1W2B - chains 0 and S of the 31 polymer chains in the assembly; structure by X-ray diffraction, 3.50 A resolution.

# Chain 0
Molecule: 23S RRNA
Organism: Haloarcula marismortui
Sequence (2922 nucleotides; each row starts with the number of its first residue):
     2 UUGGCUACUA UGCCAGCUGG UGGAUUGCUC GGCUCAGGCG CUGAUGAAGG ACGUGCCAAG
    62 CUGCGAUAAG CCAUGGGGAG CCGCACGGAG GCGAAGAACC AUGGAUUUCC GAAUGAGAAU
   122 CUCUCUAACA AUUGCUUCGC GCAAUGAGGA ACCCCGAGAA CUGAAACAUC UCAGUAUCGG
   182 GAGGAACAGA AAACGCAAUG UGAUGUCGUU AGUAACCGCG AGUGAACGCG AUACAGCCCA
   242 AACCGAAGCC CUCACGGGCA AUGUGGUGUC AGGGCUACCU CUCAUCAGCC GACCGUCUCG
   302 ACGAAGUCUC UUGGAACAGA GCGUGAUACA GGGUGACAAC CCCGUACUCG AGACCAGUAC
   362 GACGUGCGGU AGUGCCAGAG UAGCGGGGGU UGGAUAUCCC UCGCGAAUAA CGCAGGCAUC
   422 GACUGCGAAG GCUAAACACA ACCUGAGACC GAUAGUGAAC AAGUAGUGUG AACGAACGCU
   482 GCAAAGUACC CUCAGAAGGG AGGCGAAAUA GAGCAUGAAA UCAGUUGGCG AUCGAGCGAC
   542 AGGGCAUACA AGGUCCCUCG ACGAAUGACC GACGCGCGAG CGUCCAGUAA GACUCACGGG
   602 AAGCCGAUGU UCUGUCGUAC GUUUUGAAAA ACGAGCCAGG GAGUGUGUCU GCAUGGCAAG
   662 UCUAACCGGA GUAUCCGGGG AGGCACAGGG AAACCGACAU GGCCGCAGGG CUUUGCCCGA
   722 GGGCCGCCGU CUUCAAGGGC GGGGAGCCAU GUGGACACGA CCCGAAUCCG GACGAUCUAC
   782 GCAUGGACAA GAUGAAGCGU GCCGAAAGGC ACGUGGAAGU CUGUUAGAGU UGGUGUCCUA
   842 CAAUACCCUC UCGUGAUCUA UGUGUAGGGG UGAAAGGCCC AUCGAGUCCG GCAACAGCUG
   902 GUUCCAAUCG AAACAUGUCG AAGCAUGACC UCCGCCGAGG UAGUCUGUGA GGUAGAGCGA
   962 CCGAUUGGUG UGUCCGCCUC CGAGAGGAGU CGGCACACCU GUCAAACUCC AAACUUACAG
  1022 ACGCCGUUUG ACGCGGGGAU UCCGGUGCGC GGGGUAAGCC UGUGUACCAG GAGGGGAACA
  1082 ACCCAGAGAU AGGUUAAGGU CCCCAAGUGU GGAUUAAGUG UAAUCCUCUG AAGGUGGUCU
  1142 CGAGCCCUAG ACAGCCGGGA GGUGAGCUUA GAAGCAGCUA CCCUCUAAGA AAAGCGUAAC
  1202 AGCUUACCGG CCGAGGUUUG AGGCGCCCAA AAUGAUCGGG ACUCAAAUCC ACCACCGAGA
  1262 CCUGUCCGUA CCACUCAUAC UGGUAAUCGA GUAGAUUGGC GCUCUAAUUG GAUGGAAGUA
  1322 GGGGUGAAAA CUCCUAUGGA CCGAUUAGUG ACGAAAAUCC UGGCCAUAGU AGCAGCGAUA
  1382 GUCGGGUGAG AACCCCGACG GCCUAAUGGA UAAGGGUUCC UCAGCACUGC UGAUCAGCUG
  1442 AGGGUUAGCC GGUCCUAAGU CAUACCGCAA CUCGACUAUG ACGAAAUGGG AAACGGGUUA
  1502 AUAUUCCCGU GCCACUAUGC AGUGAAAGUU GACGCCCUGG GGUCGAUCAC GCUGGGCAUU
  1562 CGCCCAGUCG AACCGUCCAA CUCCGUGGAA GCCGUAAUGG CAGGAAGCGG ACGAACGGCG
  1622 GCAUAGGGAA ACGUGAUUCA ACCUGGGGCC CAUGAAAAGA CGAGCAUAGU GUCCGUACCG
  1682 AGAACCGACA CAGGUGUCCA UGGCGGCGAA AGCCAAGGCC UGUCGGGAGC AACCAACGUU
  1742 AGGGAAUUCG GCAAGUUAGU CCCGUACCUU CGGAAGAAGG GAUGCCUGCU CCGGAACGGA
  1802 GCAGGUCGCA GUGACUCGGA AGCUCGGACU GUCUAGUAAC AACAUAGGUG ACCGCAAAUC
  1862 CGCAAGGACU CGUACGGUCA CUGAAUCCUG CCCAGUGCAG GUAUCUGAAC ACCUCGUACA
  1922 AGAGGACGAA GGACCUGUCA ACGGCGGGGG UAACUAUGAC CCUCUUAAGG UAGCGUAGUA
  1982 CCUUGCCGCA UCAGUAGCGG CUUGCAUGAA UGGAUUAACC AGAGCUUCAC UGUCCCAACG
  2042 UUGGGCCCGG UGAACUGUAC AUUCCAGUGC GGAGUCUGGA GACACCCAGG GGGAAGCGAA
  2102 GACCCUAUGG AGCUUUACUG CAGGCUGUCG CUGAGACGUG GUCGCCGAUG UGCAGCAUAG
  2162 GUAGGAGACA CUACACAGGU ACCCGCGCUA GCGGGCCACC GAGUCAACAG UGAAAUACUA
  2222 CCCGUCGGUG ACUGCGACUC UCACUCCGGG AGGAGGACAC CGAUAGCCGG GCAGUUUGAC
  2282 UGGGGCGGUA CGCGCUCGAA AAGAUAUCGA GCGCGCCCUA UGGCUAUCUC AGCCGGGACA
  2342 GAGACCCGGC GAAGAGUGCA AGAGCAAAAG AUAGCUUGAC AGUGUUCUUC CCAACGAGGA
  2402 ACGCUGACGC GAAAGCGUGG UCUAGCGAAC CAAUUAGCCU GCUUGAUGCG GGCAAUUGAU
  2462 GACAGAAAAG CUACCCUAGG GAUAACAGAG UCGUCACUCG CAAGAGCACA UAUCGACCGA
  2522 GUGGCUUGCU ACCUCGAUGU CGGUUCCCUC CAUCCUGCCC GUGCAGAAGC GGGCAAGGGU
  2582 GAGGUUGUUC GCCUAUUAAA GGAGGUCGUG AGCUGGGUUU AGACCGUCGU GAGACAGGUC
  2642 GGCUGCUAUC UACUGGGUGU GUAAUGGUGU CUGACAAGAA CGACCGUAUA GUACGAGAGG
  2702 AACUACGGUU GGUGGCCACU GGUGUACCGG UUGUUCGAGA GAGCACGUGC CGGGUAGCCA
  2762 CGCCACACGG GGUAAGAGCU GAACGCAUCU AAGCUCGAAA CCCACUUGGA AAAGAGACAC
  2822 CGCCGAGGUC CCGCGUACAA GACGCGGUCG AUAGACUCGG GGUGUGCGCG UCGAGGUAAC
  2882 GAGACGUUAA GCCCACGAGC ACUAACAGAC CAAAGCCAUC AU
Disordered / not traced: 2-9, 126-127, 715, 971-998, 1560, 1952-1963, 2137-2236, 2339-2343, 2665-2666, 2915-2923
Metal / ion sites: Mg2+ site 1 near G28 (its only coordinating residue here); Na+ site 1: C40, G41, C443; Na+ site 2: G56, A59, G61; Mg2+ site 2 near U115 (its only coordinating residue here); Na+ site 3 near C141 (its only coordinating residue here); Na+ site 4: U146, G147; Mg2+ site 3: C162, U2276; K+ site 1: C162, U163, U172; Mg2+ site 4: A166, G219; Na+ site 5 near A166 (its only coordinating residue here); Mg2+ site 5: A167, C168; Na+ site 6: C168, G2111; 54 more Na+ sites not listed; 84 more Mg2+ sites not listed; 1 more K+ sites not listed

# Chain S
Protein: Ribosomal protein L24
Organism: Haloarcula marismortui
UniProtKB: P10972 (RL24_HALMA); numbering as in UniProt (aligned over 1-119)
Chain sequence (119 residues; row label = number of the first residue in the row):
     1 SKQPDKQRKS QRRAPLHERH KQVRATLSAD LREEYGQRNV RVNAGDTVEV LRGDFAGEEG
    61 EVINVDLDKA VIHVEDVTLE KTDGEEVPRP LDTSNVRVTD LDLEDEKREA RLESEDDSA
Metal / ion sites: Mg2+: Gln-37, Leu-112, Ser-114, Asp-117; Na+: Ser-94, Asn-95 (shared with U308(0), U335(0), C342(0) of chain 0)

# Interface between chain 0 and chain S
Pairs across the interface (110; chain 0 residue first):
  U30(0) / Asp-5(S)  phosphate contact
  U30(0) / Arg-8(S)  salt bridge to the phosphate
  C31(0) / Asp-5(S)  sugar contact
  C31(0) / Arg-8(S)  salt bridge to the phosphate
  C31(0) / Arg-12(S)  salt bridge to the phosphate
  C31(0) / Arg-13(S)  hydrogen bond to the sugar
  G32(0) / Asp-5(S)  base contact
  G32(0) / Arg-13(S)  salt bridge to the phosphate
  G77(0) / His-17(S)  base contact
  G78(0) / His-17(S)  sugar contact
  G78(0) / His-20(S)  sugar contact
  G78(0) / Asp-117(S)  phosphate contact
  G79(0) / His-20(S)  sugar contact
  G79(0) / Arg-41(S)  phosphate contact
  G79(0) / Lys-107(S)  hydrogen bond to the base
  G79(0) / Arg-111(S)  salt bridge to the phosphate
  A80(0) / Arg-41(S)  sugar contact
  A80(0) / Asn-43(S)  hydrogen bond to the phosphate
  A80(0) / Arg-111(S)  salt bridge to the phosphate
  G81(0) / Arg-41(S)  salt bridge to the phosphate
  G81(0) / Val-42(S)  phosphate contact
  G81(0) / Asn-43(S)  phosphate contact
  G81(0) / Ala-44(S)  hydrogen bond to the phosphate
  G81(0) / Val-65(S)  phosphate contact
  G81(0) / Leu-67(S)  phosphate contact
  C82(0) / Leu-16(S)  phosphate contact
  C82(0) / Val-65(S)  phosphate contact
  C82(0) / Leu-67(S)  hydrogen bond to the phosphate
  C85(0) / Asp-68(S)  phosphate contact
  C87(0) / Lys-69(S)  hydrogen bond to the base
  A95(0) / Asp-105(S)  base contact
  G97(0) / Asp-105(S)  hydrogen bond to the base
  G97(0) / Lys-107(S)  base contact
  A99(0) / Leu-16(S)  sugar contact
  A99(0) / His-17(S)  base contact
  A99(0) / His-20(S)  hydrogen bond to the base
  C100(0) / Pro-15(S)  sugar contact
  C100(0) / Leu-16(S)  hydrogen bond to the sugar
  C100(0) / His-17(S)  hydrogen bond to the sugar
  C101(0) / Pro-15(S)  sugar contact
  C101(0) / His-17(S)  sugar contact
  C303(0) / Asp-116(S)  sugar contact
  C303(0) / Asp-117(S)  phosphate contact
  C303(0) / Ser-118(S)  phosphate contact
  G304(0) / Ser-118(S)  hydrogen bond to the phosphate
  A306(0) / Arg-38(S)  salt bridge to the phosphate
  G307(0) / Arg-38(S)  salt bridge to the phosphate
  U308(0) / Arg-32(S)  salt bridge to the phosphate
  U308(0) / Arg-38(S)  salt bridge to the phosphate
  U308(0) / Arg-52(S)  hydrogen bond to the base
  U308(0) / Ser-94(S)  base contact
  U308(0) / Asn-95(S)  base contact
  U308(0) / Arg-97(S)  sugar contact
  C309(0) / Arg-97(S)  salt bridge to the phosphate
  G315(0) / Asp-54(S)  hydrogen bond to the sugar
  A316(0) / Arg-52(S)  phosphate contact
  A316(0) / Asp-54(S)  sugar contact
  A317(0) / Arg-52(S)  phosphate contact
  C318(0) / Arg-52(S)  salt bridge to the phosphate
  A331(0) / Ser-1(S)  base contact
  A331(0) / Lys-2(S)  base contact
  G332(0) / Lys-2(S)  hydrogen bond to the sugar
  G332(0) / Gln-3(S)  sugar contact
  G332(0) / Pro-4(S)  phosphate contact
  G332(0) / Gln-7(S)  hydrogen bond to the base
  G333(0) / Pro-4(S)  sugar contact
  G333(0) / Gln-7(S)  sugar contact
  G333(0) / Arg-8(S)  hydrogen bond to the phosphate
  G333(0) / Gln-11(S)  hydrogen bond to the sugar
  G334(0) / Arg-8(S)  salt bridge to the phosphate
  G334(0) / Gln-11(S)  sugar contact
  G334(0) / Ser-94(S)  hydrogen bond to the base
  U335(0) / Asp-92(S)  sugar contact
  U335(0) / Asn-95(S)  hydrogen bond to the sugar
  G336(0) / Gly-53(S)  base contact
  G336(0) / Asp-54(S)  hydrogen bond to the base
  G336(0) / Arg-89(S)  hydrogen bond to the base
  G336(0) / Asn-95(S)  phosphate contact
  C342(0) / Thr-26(S)  phosphate contact
  C342(0) / Ser-94(S)  hydrogen bond to the sugar
  C343(0) / Lys-21(S)  hydrogen bond to the sugar
  C343(0) / Arg-24(S)  phosphate contact
  C343(0) / Thr-26(S)  phosphate contact
  C343(0) / Arg-38(S)  phosphate contact
  C343(0) / Asn-39(S)  phosphate contact
  C343(0) / Ser-94(S)  sugar contact
  C344(0) / Lys-21(S)  sugar contact
  C344(0) / Arg-24(S)  salt bridge to the phosphate
  C344(0) / Asn-39(S)  hydrogen bond to the phosphate
  G446(0) / Ser-1(S)  phosphate contact
  G446(0) / Lys-6(S)  salt bridge to the phosphate
  A447(0) / Ser-1(S)  phosphate contact
  A447(0) / Lys-2(S)  hydrogen bond to the phosphate
  A447(0) / Gln-3(S)  base contact
  G448(0) / Lys-2(S)  salt bridge to the phosphate
  G448(0) / Gln-3(S)  hydrogen bond to the base
  C483(0) / Arg-89(S)  hydrogen bond to the base
  A484(0) / Leu-79(S)  sugar contact
  A484(0) / Arg-89(S)  sugar contact
  A484(0) / Pro-90(S)  sugar contact
  A485(0) / Pro-90(S)  phosphate contact
  A486(0) / Leu-79(S)  sugar contact
  A486(0) / Glu-80(S)  hydrogen bond to the sugar
  A486(0) / Lys-81(S)  salt bridge to the phosphate
  A486(0) / Val-87(S)  sugar contact
  G487(0) / Lys-81(S)  phosphate contact
  G487(0) / Thr-82(S)  hydrogen bond to the phosphate
  U488(0) / Thr-82(S)  sugar contact
  A489(0) / Thr-82(S)  base contact
  A489(0) / Asp-83(S)  sugar contact
Also at the interface, not in a pair above, chain 0 (50 interface residues in all): C83, G301, A302, G345, G504
Also at the interface, not in a pair above, chain S (57 interface residues in all): Lys-9, Glu-18, Ala-25, Leu-51, Asp-66, Glu-106, Arg-108

# Overview
50 residues of chain 0 and 57 residues of chain S are in contact, with 29 hydrogen bonds and 18 salt bridges.
Among the polar pairs are G79(0)/Lys-107(S), C87(0)/Lys-69(S) and G97(0)/Asp-105(S). The Na+ site 1 is built
by C40(0), G41(0) and C443(0).
Chain 0 is 23S RRNA and chain S is Ribosomal protein L24, both from Haloarcula marismortui; the structure,
Trigger Factor ribosome binding domain in complex with 50S, was determined by X-ray diffraction, deposited
together with 1W26.
